Entry 8GH3 (electron microscopy, 3.53 A resolution); this record covers chains A and E of the 6 polymer chains in the assembly.

Chain A:
Molecule: malate dehydrogenase
Source organism: Trypanosoma cruzi strain CL Brener
Reference sequence: Q4DRD8 (Q4DRD8_TRYCC); residue numbers follow UniProt; this construct covers 1-323
Amino-acid sequence (323 residues; numbered 1 to 323; the number before each row is that of its first residue):
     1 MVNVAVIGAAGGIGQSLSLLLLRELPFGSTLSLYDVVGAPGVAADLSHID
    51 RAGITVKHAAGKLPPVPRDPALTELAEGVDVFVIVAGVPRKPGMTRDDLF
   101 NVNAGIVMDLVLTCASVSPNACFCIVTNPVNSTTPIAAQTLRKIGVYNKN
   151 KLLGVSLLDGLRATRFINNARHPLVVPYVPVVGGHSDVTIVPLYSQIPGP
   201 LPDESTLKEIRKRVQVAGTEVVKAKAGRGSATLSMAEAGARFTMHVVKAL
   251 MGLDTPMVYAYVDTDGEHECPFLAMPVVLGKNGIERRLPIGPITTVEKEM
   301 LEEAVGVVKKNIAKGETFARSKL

Chain E:
Molecule: Peroxisome targeting signal 1 receptor
Source organism: Trypanosoma cruzi cruzi
Reference sequence: V5B7T1 (V5B7T1_TRYCR); residue numbers follow UniProt; this construct covers 1-666
Amino-acid sequence (666 residues; each row starts with the number of its first residue):
     1 MDCSTGAAIGQQFAKDAFHMHGGVGVGPTGNSEHDVLMNEMMMVQTPTGP
    51 AGEWTHQFAAYQGQQQQQQQQHPQELAMRHQQNDAFMLRQQQEMEEAFCT
   101 FCTTHPHSHAHSHQPQGLVGPAMMGPQIMPPMMFGPGTGGFMMGAPPMMP
   151 YASMKFAGDAAMAAANNTNMTQGATATSTTSVQQELQQQSSDNGWVEKLR
   201 DAEWAQDYSDAQVFTLEGQSEQTMEEHAKNSEFYQFMDKIRSKELLIDEE
   251 TGQLVQGPGPDPDAPEDAEYLKEWAAAEGLNMPPGFFEHMMQRPQGNNEQ
   301 AEGRLFDGSNDALMDDGALDNAADVEEWVREYAEAQEQLQRVQNETNYPF
   351 EPNNPYMYHDKPMEEGIAMLQLANMAEAALAFEAVCQKEPENVEAWRRLG
   401 TTQAENEKDCLAIIALNHARMLDPKDIAVHAALAVSHTNEHNVGAALQSL
   451 RSWLLSQPQYEHLGLVDLREVAADEGLDEVPEENYFFAAPSEYRDCCTLL
   501 YAAVEMNPNDPQLHASLGVLHNLSHRFDEAAKNFRRAVELRPDDAHMWNK
   551 LGATLANGNRPQEALEAYNRALDINPGYVRVMYNMAVSYSNMAQYPLAAK
   601 HITRAIALQAGGTNPQGEGSRIATRGLWDLLRMTLNLMDRSDLVEASWQQ
   651 DLTPFLREFGLEEMAV
Not modelled in the structure: 1-353, 458-510, 659-666
Reported in the primary citation:
  - mutagenesis - R625A/D629A: unchanged binding to malate dehydrogenase (chain A)
  - mutagenesis - P490R (3-fold): decreased binding to malate dehydrogenase (chain A)

Interface between chain A and chain E:
Residue-residue contacts (14; chain A residue first):
  V66(A) with N442(E)
  P67(A) with H441(E)
  N101(A) with N557(E)
  V102(A) with H525(E)
  T317(A) with N636(E)
  A319(A) with M633(E), hydrophobic
  K322(A) with A553(E), hydrogen bond (side chain-backbone); A556(E); N557(E); N584(E)
  L323(A) with D409(E); N439(E); N549(E); R580(E), hydrogen bond (backbone-side chain)
Also at the interface, not in a pair above, chain A (13 interface residues in all): P64, P65, D97, E316, R320
Also at the interface, not in a pair above, chain E (21 interface residues in all): E407, V435, V443, G444, T554, N559, Y568, V587

Overview:
13 residues of chain A face 21 of chain E across their interface, with 2 hydrogen bonds. Polar contacts
include K322(A)-A553(E) and L323(A)-R580(E). From the paper: P490R of chain E reduces binding to malate
dehydrogenase (chain A); R625A/D629A of chain E leave binding to malate dehydrogenase (chain A) unchanged.
Here chain A is malate dehydrogenase (Trypanosoma cruzi strain CL Brener) and chain E is Peroxisome targeting
signal 1 receptor (Trypanosoma cruzi cruzi). Entry 8GH3 (Structure of Trypanosoma (MDH)4-(Pex5)2, distal
conformation) was determined by electron microscopy (same publication as 8GGD, 8GGH, 8GH2 and 8GI0).
